PDB entry 5KRM | X-ray diffraction, 2.24 A resolution | chains B and D of the 4 polymer chains in the assembly

# Chain B
Name: Estrogen receptor
From: Homo sapiens
Notes: fragment: ligand-binding domain
Reference sequence: P03372 (ESR1_HUMAN), isoform P03372-3; residues 298-554 here correspond to UniProt positions 125-381 (UniProt number = residue number - 173)
Chain sequence (257 residues; numbered 298 to 554; the number before each row is that of its first residue):
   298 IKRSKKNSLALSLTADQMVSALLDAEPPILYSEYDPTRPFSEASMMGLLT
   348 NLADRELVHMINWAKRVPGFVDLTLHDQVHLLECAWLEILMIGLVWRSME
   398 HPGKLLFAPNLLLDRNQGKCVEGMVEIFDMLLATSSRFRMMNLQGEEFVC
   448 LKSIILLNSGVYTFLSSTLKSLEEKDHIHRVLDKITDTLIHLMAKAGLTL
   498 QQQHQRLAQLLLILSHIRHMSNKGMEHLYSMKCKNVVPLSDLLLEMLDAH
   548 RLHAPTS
Disordered / not traced: 298-304, 334, 462-465, 550-554
Sequence notes: engineered mutation Ser537 (Tyr364 in P03372)
Residues lining bound ligands: 6WU ((1S,3AR,7AS)-5-[2,5-bis(fluoranyl)-4-oxidanyl-phenyl]-7A-methyl-1,2,3,3A,4,7-hexahydroinden-1-ol): Met343, Leu346, Leu349, Ala350, Glu353, Leu384, Leu387, Met388, Leu391, Arg394, Phe404, Met421, Gly521, His524, Leu525

# Chain D
Name: NCOA2
Notes: fragment: Nuclear receptor-interacting peptide
Chain sequence (14 residues; row label = number of the first residue in the row):
   686 KHKILHRLLQDSSS
Disordered / not traced: 686-687, 698-699

# Interface between chain B and chain D
Contacting residue pairs - 20 pairs, chain B then chain D:
  Ile358(B) with Leu690(D), hydrophobic; Leu693(D), hydrophobic; Leu694(D), hydrophobic
  Asn359(B) with Ser697(D)
  Lys362(B) with Leu694(D), hydrogen bond (side chain-backbone); Ser697(D)
  Leu372(B) with His691(D); Leu694(D), hydrophobic; Gln695(D)
  Gln375(B) with Leu694(D)
  Val376(B) with Leu690(D); Leu694(D), hydrophobic
  Leu379(B) with Leu694(D), hydrophobic
  Glu380(B) with Leu690(D)
  Asp538(B) with Ile689(D)
  Leu539(B) with Ile689(D); Leu693(D), hydrophobic
  Glu542(B) with Lys688(D); Ile689(D), hydrogen bond (side chain-backbone)
  Met543(B) with Leu690(D), hydrophobic
Also at the interface, not in a pair above, chain B (13 interface residues in all): Phe367

# Summary
13 residues of chain B and 8 residues of chain D are in contact; the contacts include 2 hydrogen bonds. Polar
pairs include Lys362(B)-Leu694(D) and Glu542(B)-Ile689(D). Chain B binds compound 6WU.
Chain B is Estrogen receptor (Homo sapiens) and chain D is NCOA2; the structure, Crystal Structure of the
ER-alpha Ligand-binding Domain (Y537S) in Complex with the A-CD ring estrogen,
(1S,7aS)-5-(2,5-difluoro-4-hydroxyphenyl)-7a-methyl-2,3,3a,4,7,7a-hexahydro-1H-inden-1-ol, was determined by
X-ray diffraction together with 5KR9, 5KRA, 5KRC, 5KRF, 5KRH, 5KRI and 43 further entries from the same study.
